Entry 8YHE (electron microscopy, 3.07 A resolution); this record covers chains H and N of the 14 polymer chains in the assembly.

[Chain H]
Molecule: protein structure
Amino-acid sequence (608 residues; numbered 1 to 609; 1 number in that range is skipped by the numbering (no residue carries it; nothing is unmodelled there); the number before each row is that of its first residue):
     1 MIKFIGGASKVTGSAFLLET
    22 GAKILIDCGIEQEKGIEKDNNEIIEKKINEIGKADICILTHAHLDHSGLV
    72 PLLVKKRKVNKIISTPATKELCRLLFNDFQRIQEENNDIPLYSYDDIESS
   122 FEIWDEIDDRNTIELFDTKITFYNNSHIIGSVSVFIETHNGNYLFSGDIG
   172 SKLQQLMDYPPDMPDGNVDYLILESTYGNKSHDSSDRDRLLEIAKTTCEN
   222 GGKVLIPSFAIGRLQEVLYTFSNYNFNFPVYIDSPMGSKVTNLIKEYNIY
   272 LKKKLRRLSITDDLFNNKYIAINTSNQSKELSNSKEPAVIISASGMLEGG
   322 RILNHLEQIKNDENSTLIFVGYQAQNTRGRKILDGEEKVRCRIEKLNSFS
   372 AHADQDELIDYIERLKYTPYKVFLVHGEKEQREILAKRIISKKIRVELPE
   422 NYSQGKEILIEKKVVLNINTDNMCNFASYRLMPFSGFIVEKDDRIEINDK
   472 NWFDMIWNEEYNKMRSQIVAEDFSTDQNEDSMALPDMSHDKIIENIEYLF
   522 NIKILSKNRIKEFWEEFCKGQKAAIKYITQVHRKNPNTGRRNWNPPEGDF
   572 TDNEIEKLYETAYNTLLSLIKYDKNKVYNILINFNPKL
Not modelled in the structure: 22, 33-41, 204-206, 220-222, 278-282, 315-321, 332-336, 345-362, 421-428, 480-504
Bound ions: Zn2+ site 1: His62, His64, His148; Zn2+ site 2 near Asp169 (its only coordinating residue here)

[Chain N]
Molecule: 52-nt RNA strand
Sequence (52 nucleotides; each row starts with the number of its first residue; numbers below 1 keep their minus sign (G-11 is residue -11)):
   -11 GAACACCCAAUAGCGAAGCGCACCUAAUUUCGAAUCCAGCAUGAGAAGCU
    39 AA
Not modelled in the structure: -11 to 8, 39-40

[Chain H / chain N interface]
Contacting residue pairs (28; chain H residue first):
  Asn294(H) - C11(N)  phosphate contact
  Thr295(H) - A10(N)  hydrogen bond to the phosphate
  Asn297(H) - C9(N)  hydrogen bond to the phosphate
  Asn297(H) - A10(N)  phosphate contact
  Gln298(H) - A10(N)  phosphate contact
  Gln298(H) - C11(N)  phosphate contact
  Ser527(H) - U17(N)  hydrogen bond to the phosphate
  Ser527(H) - U18(N)  phosphate contact
  Lys528(H) - U18(N)  hydrogen bond to the phosphate
  Lys528(H) - C19(N)  salt bridge to the phosphate
  Asn529(H) - U17(N)  hydrogen bond to the phosphate
  Asn529(H) - U18(N)  hydrogen bond to the phosphate
  Arg530(H) - U16(N)  salt bridge to the phosphate
  Arg530(H) - U17(N)  salt bridge to the phosphate
  Lys532(H) - G20(N)  base contact
  Asn556(H) - C12(N)  phosphate contact
  Asn556(H) - U13(N)  hydrogen bond to the phosphate
  Asn558(H) - C12(N)  hydrogen bond to the phosphate
  Asn558(H) - U13(N)  phosphate contact
  Thr559(H) - C12(N)  sugar contact
  Arg561(H) - U13(N)  hydrogen bond to the sugar
  Arg561(H) - A15(N)  sugar contact
  Asn563(H) - A15(N)  hydrogen bond to the sugar
  Asn563(H) - U16(N)  sugar contact
  Asn565(H) - U16(N)  hydrogen bond to the sugar
  Asn565(H) - U17(N)  sugar contact
  Lys608(H) - G20(N)  phosphate contact
  Lys608(H) - A21(N)  salt bridge to the phosphate
Interface residues without a listed pair, chain H (17 interface residues in all): Val552
Interface residues without a listed pair, chain N (13 interface residues in all): A14

[Summary]
The interface between chain H and chain N involves 17 residues on one side and 13 on the other, with 11
hydrogen bonds and 4 salt bridges. Polar contacts include Arg561(H)-U13(N), Asn563(H)-A15(N) and
Asn565(H)-U16(N). His62(H), His64(H) and His148(H) form the Zn2+ site 1.
Here chain H is protein structure and chain N is a 52-nt RNA strand. Entry 8YHE (Cryo-EM structure of
CTR-bound type VII CRISPR-Cas complex at post-state II) was determined by electron microscopy together with
8YHD, 8Z4J, 8Z4L, 8Z99, 8Z9C and 8Z9E from the same study.
